9KNL - chains A and C of the 3 polymer chains in the assembly; structure by X-ray diffraction, 3.20 A resolution.

Chain A (and C):
Name: PHA synthase
Organism: Aeromonas caviae
Notes: chain C of this document is another copy of the same molecule, construct and numbering; everything in this record applies to it too
Reference sequence: O32471 (O32471_AERCA); residues 1-594 here = UniProt positions 1-594
Sequence (596 residues; numbered -1 to 594; the number before each row is that of its first residue; numbers below 1 keep their minus sign (Gly-1 is residue -1)):
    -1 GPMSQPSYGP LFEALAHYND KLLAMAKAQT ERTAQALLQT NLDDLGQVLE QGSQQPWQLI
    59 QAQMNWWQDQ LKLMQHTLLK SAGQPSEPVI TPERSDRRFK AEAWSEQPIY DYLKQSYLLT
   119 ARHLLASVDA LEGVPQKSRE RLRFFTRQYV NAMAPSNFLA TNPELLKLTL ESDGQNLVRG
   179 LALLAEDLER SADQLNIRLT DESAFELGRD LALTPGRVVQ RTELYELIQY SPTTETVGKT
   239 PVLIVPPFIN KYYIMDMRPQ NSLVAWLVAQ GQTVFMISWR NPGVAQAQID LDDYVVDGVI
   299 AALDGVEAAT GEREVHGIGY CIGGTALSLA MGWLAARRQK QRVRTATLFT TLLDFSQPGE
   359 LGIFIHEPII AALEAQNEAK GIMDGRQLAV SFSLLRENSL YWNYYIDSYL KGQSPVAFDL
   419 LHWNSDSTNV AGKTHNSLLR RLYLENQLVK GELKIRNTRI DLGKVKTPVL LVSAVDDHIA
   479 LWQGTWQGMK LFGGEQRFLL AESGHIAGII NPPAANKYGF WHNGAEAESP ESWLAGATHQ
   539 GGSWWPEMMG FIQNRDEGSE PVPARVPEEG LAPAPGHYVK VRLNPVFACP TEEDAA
Disordered / not traced: -1 to 6, 41-50, 81-104, 555-556, 588-594 (chain C: -1 to 6, 44-52, 76-104, 161-178, 196-202, 338-339, 394-397, 430-432, 446-449, 525-526, 553-557, 584-594)
Construct notes: expression tag (-1 to 0)

Chain A / chain C interface:
Pairs across the interface (16; chain A residue first):
  Arg219(A) - Leu35(C)
  Arg219(A) - Leu36(C)
  Thr220(A) - Leu35(C)
  Glu221(A) - Leu35(C)
  Arg278(A) - Leu35(C)  hydrogen bond (side chain-backbone)
  Arg278(A) - Thr38(C)
  Asn279(A) - Leu40(C)
  Gly281(A) - Leu40(C)
  Val282(A) - Leu40(C)  hydrogen bond (backbone-backbone)
  Val282(A) - Asp41(C)
  Val282(A) - Asp42(C)
  Ala283(A) - Leu43(C)  hydrophobic
  His575(A) - Leu36(C)
  Tyr576(A) - Leu35(C)
  Val579(A) - Leu40(C)  hydrophobic
  Leu581(A) - Leu40(C)  hydrophobic
Other interface residues (no listed pair), chain A (15 interface residues in all): Pro280, Asn427, Arg580

In short:
15 residues of chain A and 7 residues of chain C are in contact; the contacts include 2 hydrogen bonds. Polar
contacts include Arg278(A)-Leu35(C) and Val282(A)-Leu40(C).
Both chains are PHA synthase (Aeromonas caviae). Entry 9KNL (Crystal structure of triethylene glycol-bound
full-length PHA synthase (PhaC) from Aeromonas caviae) was determined by X-ray diffraction (same publication
as 9KNJ and 9KNK).
